PDB entry 9EY6 | X-ray diffraction, 2.23 A resolution | chain A

== Chain A ==
Molecule: 5,6-dihydroxyindole-2-carboxylic acid oxidase
Source organism: Homo sapiens
Notes: EC 1.14.18.-
Reference sequence: P17643 (TYRP1_HUMAN); numbering as in UniProt (aligned over 25-471)
Amino-acid sequence (447 residues; each row starts with the number of its first residue):
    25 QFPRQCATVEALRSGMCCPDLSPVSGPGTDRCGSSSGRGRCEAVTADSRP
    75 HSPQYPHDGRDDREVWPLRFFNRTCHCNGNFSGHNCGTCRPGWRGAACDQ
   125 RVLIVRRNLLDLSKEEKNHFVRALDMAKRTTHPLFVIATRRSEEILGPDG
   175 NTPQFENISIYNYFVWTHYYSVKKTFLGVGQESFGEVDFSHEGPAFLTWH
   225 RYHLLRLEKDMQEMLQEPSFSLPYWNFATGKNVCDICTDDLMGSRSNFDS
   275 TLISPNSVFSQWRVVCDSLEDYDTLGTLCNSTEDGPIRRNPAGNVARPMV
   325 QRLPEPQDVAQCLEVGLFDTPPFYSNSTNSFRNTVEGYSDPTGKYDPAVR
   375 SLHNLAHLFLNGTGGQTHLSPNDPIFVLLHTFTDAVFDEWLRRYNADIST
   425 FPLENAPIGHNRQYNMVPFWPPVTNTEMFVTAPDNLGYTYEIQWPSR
Disulfides: C30-C41, C42-C65, C56-C99, C101-C110, C113-C122, C258-C261, C290-C303
Covalently attached groups: glycan linked to N96, N181, N350; N-acetylglucosamine (NAG) linked to N104, N304, N385
Ion coordination: Zn2+ site 1: E66, H100, E329; Zn2+ site 2: H75, H81, E88, E139; Zn2+ site 3: H192, H215, H224; Zn2+ site 4 near E241 (its only coordinating residue here); Zn2+ site 5: H377, H381, H404
Curated features (UniProtKB/Swiss-Prot):
  - binding site (Zn(2+)): H192, H215, H224, H377, H381, H404
  - glycosylation (N-linked (GlcNAc...) asparagine): N96, N104, N181, N304, N350, N385
  - natural variant: R93 (R93C: Associated with blond hair in individuals from the Solomon Islands), R356 (R356Q: In OCA3)
  - mutagenesis: Y362 (Y362F: No effect; when associated with S-374 and V-391), R374 (R374S: No effect; when associated with F-362 and V-391), T391 (T391V: No effect; when associated with F-362 and S-374)
What the authors report for this chain:
  - Zn2+ coordination: H192, H215, H224, H377, H381, H404

== In short ==
Covalently linked N-acetylglucosamine: at N104, N304 and N385. E66, H100 and E329 form the Zn2+ site 1. H75,
H81, E88 and E139 coordinate Zn2+ site 2. UniProt lists 6 Zn2+-binding residues and 3 mutagenesis sites. From
the paper: Zn2+ coordination by H192, H215 and H224 among others.
Chain A is 5,6-dihydroxyindole-2-carboxylic acid oxidase (Homo sapiens); the structure, Crystal structure of
human tyrosinase-related protein 1 (TYRP1), was determined by X-ray diffraction, deposited together with 9EY5,
9EY7 and 9EY8.
